Entry 1YF6 (X-ray diffraction, 2.25 A resolution); this record covers chains L and M of the 3 polymer chains in the assembly.

# Chain L
Name: Reaction center protein L chain
Organism: Rhodobacter sphaeroides
UniProt: P02954 (RCEL_RHOSH); residues 1-281 here = UniProt positions 1-281
Amino-acid sequence (281 residues; row label = number of the first residue in the row):
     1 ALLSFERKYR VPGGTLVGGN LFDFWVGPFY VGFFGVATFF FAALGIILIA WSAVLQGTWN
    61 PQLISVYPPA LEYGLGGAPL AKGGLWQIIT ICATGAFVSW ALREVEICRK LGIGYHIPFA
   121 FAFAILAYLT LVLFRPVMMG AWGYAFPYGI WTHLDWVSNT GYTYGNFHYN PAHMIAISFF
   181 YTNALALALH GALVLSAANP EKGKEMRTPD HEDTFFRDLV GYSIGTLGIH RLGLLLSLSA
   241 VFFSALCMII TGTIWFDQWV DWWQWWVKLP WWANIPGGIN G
Construct notes: engineered mutation Tyr181 (Phe in P02954)
Ion coordination: bacteriochlorophyll a Mg site 1 near His153 (its only coordinating residue here); bacteriochlorophyll a Mg site 2 near His173 (its only coordinating residue here); Fe2+: His190, His230 (shared with His219(M), Glu234(M), His266(M) of chain M)
Small-molecule neighbours:
  - bacteriochlorophyll a (BCL), molecule 1: Thr38, Phe41, Ala42, Gly45, Ile49, Ile89, Cys92, Ala93, Ala96, Phe97, Trp100, Glu104, Ile117, Ala120, Phe121, Phe123, Ala124, Tyr128, Phe146, Tyr148, Gly149, Ile150, His153, Phe180, Ser237, Leu238, Val241
  - bacteriochlorophyll a (BCL), molecule 2: Ile46, Ile49, Tyr128, Leu131, Phe146, Ile150, Trp151, His153, Leu154, Trp156, Val157
  - bacteriochlorophyll a (BCL), molecule 3: Phe97, Phe121, Ala124, Ile125, Ala127, Tyr128, Leu131, Trp156, Val157, Ser158, Thr160, Gly161, Tyr162, Asn166, Phe167, His168, His173, Ala176, Ile177, Phe180, Tyr181, Val241, Ser244, Ala245, Cys247, Met248
  - bacteriochlorophyll a (BCL), molecule 4: Val157, Tyr162, His168, Tyr181
  - bacteriochlorophyll a (BCL), molecule 5: His168, His173, Met174, Ile177, Ser178, Tyr181, Thr182, Leu185
  - bacteriopheophytin a (BPH): Tyr181, Ala184, Leu185, Ala188, Leu189, Phe216, Leu219, Val220
  - heptane-1,2,3-triol (HTO): Ala101, Leu102, Val105, Tyr115, Pro118, Phe119, Ala122
  - ubiquinone-10 (U10), molecule 1: Ala186, Leu189, His190, Leu193, Phe216, Tyr222, Ser223, Ile224, Gly225, Ile229, Leu232
  - ubiquinone-10 (U10), molecule 2: Trp262, Trp263, Trp265, Trp266

# Chain M
Name: Reaction center protein M chain
Organism: Rhodobacter sphaeroides
UniProt: P02953 (RCEM_RHOSH); residue numbers follow UniProt; this construct covers 1-307
Amino-acid sequence (307 residues; numbered 1 to 307; the number before each row is that of its first residue):
     1 AEYQNIFSQV QVRGPADLGM TEDVNLANRS GVGPFSTLLG WFGNAQLGPI YLGSLGVLSL
    61 FSGLMWFFTI GIWFWYQAGW NPAVFLRDLF FFSLEPPAPE YGLSFAAPLK EGGLWLIASF
   121 FMFVAVWSWW GRTYLRAQAL GMGKHTAWAF LSAIWLWMVL GFIRPILMGS WSEAVPYGIF
   181 SHLDWTNNFS LVHGNLFYNP FHDLSIAFLF GSAHLFAMHG ATILAVSRFG GERELEQIAD
   241 RGTAAERAAL FWRWTMGFNW TMEGIHRWAI WMAVLVTLTG GIGILLSGTV VDNWYVWGQN
   301 HGMAPLN
Disordered / not traced: 302-307
Construct notes: engineered mutation Asp203 (Gly in P02953), Phe210 (Tyr in P02953), His214 (Leu in P02953), Trp260 (Ala in P02953)
Ion coordination: bacteriochlorophyll a Mg site 1 near His182 (its only coordinating residue here); bacteriochlorophyll a Mg site 2 near His202 (its only coordinating residue here); bacteriochlorophyll a Mg site 3 near His214 (its only coordinating residue here); Fe2+: His219, Glu234, His266 (shared with His190(L), His230(L) of chain L)
Small-molecule neighbours:
  - bacteriochlorophyll a (BCL), molecule 1: Trp66, Met122, Val126, Phe150, Ala153, Ile154, Leu156, Trp157, Leu160, Trp185, Thr186, Asn187, Phe189, Ser190, Asn195, Leu196, Phe197, His202, Ser205, Ile206, Leu209, Phe210, Val276, Thr277, Gly280, Gly281, Ile284
  - bacteriochlorophyll a (BCL), molecule 2: Phe67, Leu89, Phe90, Met122, Trp157, Leu160, Val175, Ile179, His182, Leu183, Trp185, Thr186
  - bacteriochlorophyll a (BCL), molecule 3: Thr186, Phe197, Leu209, Phe210, Met256
  - bacteriochlorophyll a (BCL), molecule 4: Phe197, Asp203, Ile206, Ala207, Phe210, Gly211, His214, Met272
  - bacteriochlorophyll a (BCL), molecule 5: Phe210, Ala213, His214, Ala217, Met218, Trp252, Thr255, Met256, Phe258
  - bacteriopheophytin a (BPH): Ser59, Leu60, Gly63, Leu64, Ala125, Val126, Trp129, Thr133, Thr146, Ala149, Phe150, Ala153, Ala273, Val274, Thr277
  - spheroidene (SPO): Trp66, Phe67, Phe68, Ile70, Gly71, Phe74, Trp75, Phe85, Leu89, Phe105, Trp115, Leu116, Ser119, Phe120, Met122, Phe123, Trp157, Met158, Leu160, Gly161, Phe162, Trp171, Val175, Pro176, Tyr177, Gly178, Ile179, His182
  - ubiquinone-10 (U10), molecule 1: Leu86, Leu89, Phe90
  - ubiquinone-10 (U10), molecule 2: Leu215, Met218, Phe258, Asn259, Trp260, Ile265, Trp268, Met272

# Chain L / chain M interface
Residue-residue contacts (206; chain L residue first):
  Ala1(L) - Arg253(M)  hydrogen bond (backbone-side chain)
  Leu3(L) - Leu250(M)  hydrophobic
  Leu3(L) - Arg253(M)
  Phe5(L) - Arg241(M)
  Phe5(L) - Glu246(M)
  Glu6(L) - Leu250(M)
  Glu6(L) - Arg253(M)  salt bridge
  Glu6(L) - Trp254(M)  hydrogen bond
  Lys8(L) - Glu246(M)  salt bridge
  Tyr9(L) - Thr243(M)  hydrogen bond
  Tyr9(L) - Glu246(M)  hydrogen bond
  Tyr9(L) - Arg247(M)
  Tyr9(L) - Leu250(M)  hydrophobic
  Tyr9(L) - Trp254(M)
  Arg10(L) - Trp254(M)
  Trp25(L) - Trp254(M)
  Pro28(L) - Arg253(M)
  Pro28(L) - Trp254(M)
  Phe29(L) - Trp254(M)
  Phe29(L) - Met256(M)
  Phe29(L) - Gly257(M)
  Tyr30(L) - Trp254(M)  hydrogen bond (backbone-backbone)
  Trp100(L) - Thr255(M)
  Trp100(L) - Met256(M)  hydrophobic
  Arg103(L) - Trp254(M)  hydrogen bond (side chain-backbone)
  Arg103(L) - Thr255(M)  hydrogen bond (side chain-backbone)
  Glu104(L) - Phe251(M)
  Glu104(L) - Thr255(M)
  Ile107(L) - Phe251(M)  hydrophobic
  Ile107(L) - Thr255(M)
  Cys108(L) - Phe251(M)  hydrophobic
  Lys110(L) - Trp254(M)
  Leu111(L) - Arg247(M)  hydrogen bond (backbone-side chain)
  Leu111(L) - Phe251(M)
  Leu111(L) - Trp254(M)  hydrophobic
  Gly112(L) - Arg228(M)  hydrogen bond (backbone-side chain)
  Gly112(L) - Phe229(M)
  Ile113(L) - Ala225(M)
  Ile113(L) - Val226(M)  hydrophobic
  Ile113(L) - Arg228(M)
  Ile113(L) - Phe229(M)  hydrophobic
  Ile113(L) - Phe251(M)  hydrophobic
  Gly114(L) - Ala225(M)  hydrogen bond (backbone-backbone)
  Gly114(L) - Arg228(M)
  His116(L) - Gln4(M)  hydrogen bond (side chain-backbone)
  His116(L) - Ala221(M)
  His116(L) - Leu224(M)
  His116(L) - Ala225(M)
  Ile117(L) - Ala221(M)
  Ile117(L) - Thr222(M)
  Ile117(L) - Phe251(M)  hydrophobic
  Ile117(L) - Trp252(M)  hydrophobic
  Trp151(L) - Phe197(M)
  Trp151(L) - Asp203(M)
  Leu154(L) - Asp203(M)
  Tyr162(L) - Asn187(M)  hydrogen bond
  Tyr162(L) - Leu191(M)
  Asn166(L) - Leu183(M)
  Asn166(L) - Asn187(M)
  His168(L) - Leu183(M)  hydrogen bond (side chain-backbone)
  His168(L) - Thr186(M)
  Tyr169(L) - Phe180(M)
  Tyr169(L) - Asp184(M)  hydrogen bond
  Met174(L) - Leu183(M)  hydrophobic
  Phe180(L) - Leu209(M)
  Phe180(L) - Ala213(M)  hydrophobic
  Asn183(L) - Ser212(M)  hydrogen bond (side chain-backbone)
  Asn183(L) - Ala213(M)
  Asn183(L) - Phe216(M)
  Ala184(L) - Ala273(M)
  Ala186(L) - Phe216(M)
  Leu187(L) - Ser212(M)
  Leu187(L) - Phe216(M)
  Leu187(L) - Ala269(M)  hydrophobic
  Ala188(L) - Ala273(M)  hydrophobic
  His190(L) - His219(M)  hydrogen bond
  His190(L) - Glu234(M)  salt bridge
  His190(L) - His266(M)  hydrogen bond
  Gly191(L) - His266(M)
  Ala192(L) - His145(M)
  Ala192(L) - Thr146(M)
  Ala192(L) - Ile270(M)  hydrophobic
  Val194(L) - Glu234(M)
  Val194(L) - Leu235(M)
  Val194(L) - His266(M)
  Leu195(L) - His145(M)
  Leu195(L) - Glu263(M)
  Leu195(L) - His266(M)
  Leu195(L) - Arg267(M)
  Leu195(L) - Ile270(M)  hydrophobic
  Ser196(L) - Met142(M)
  Ser196(L) - Gly143(M)  hydrogen bond (backbone-backbone)
  Ser196(L) - His145(M)
  Ala197(L) - Met142(M)  hydrophobic
  Ala197(L) - Leu235(M)  hydrophobic
  Ala198(L) - Leu235(M)  hydrophobic
  Asn199(L) - Gly143(M)
  Asn199(L) - His145(M)
  Asn199(L) - Glu263(M)  hydrogen bond
  Asn199(L) - Arg267(M)  hydrogen bond
  Pro200(L) - Gly141(M)
  Pro200(L) - Gly143(M)
  Glu201(L) - Gln138(M)
  Glu201(L) - Gly141(M)  hydrogen bond (backbone-backbone)
  Glu201(L) - Met142(M)
  Glu201(L) - Lys144(M)  salt bridge
  Lys204(L) - Gly141(M)
  Met206(L) - Leu235(M)
  Met206(L) - Ala239(M)  hydrophobic
  Arg207(L) - Glu22(M)  salt bridge
  Arg207(L) - Leu140(M)  hydrogen bond (side chain-backbone)
  Arg207(L) - Gly141(M)
  Arg207(L) - Met142(M)
  Arg207(L) - Leu235(M)
  Thr208(L) - Leu235(M)
  Pro209(L) - Leu235(M)
  Asp210(L) - Met20(M)
  His211(L) - Met20(M)
  His211(L) - Glu22(M)  salt bridge
  His211(L) - Met142(M)
  Glu212(L) - Leu235(M)
  Asp213(L) - Asn44(M)
  Thr214(L) - Gly19(M)
  Thr214(L) - Met20(M)  hydrogen bond (side chain-backbone)
  Thr214(L) - Arg29(M)
  Thr214(L) - Leu140(M)
  Phe215(L) - Thr133(M)
  Phe215(L) - Arg136(M)
  Phe215(L) - Ala137(M)
  Phe215(L) - Leu140(M)  hydrophobic
  Phe215(L) - Met142(M)  hydrophobic
  Phe215(L) - Thr146(M)
  Arg217(L) - Asp17(M)
  Arg217(L) - Asn44(M)
  Arg217(L) - Gln46(M)
  Arg217(L) - Gly48(M)
  Arg217(L) - Pro49(M)
  Arg217(L) - Ile50(M)
  Asp218(L) - Arg29(M)  salt bridge
  Asp218(L) - Ile50(M)
  Asp218(L) - Tyr51(M)  hydrogen bond (backbone-backbone)
  Asp218(L) - Arg132(M)  hydrogen bond (backbone-side chain)
  Leu219(L) - Trp129(M)
  Leu219(L) - Arg132(M)  hydrogen bond (backbone-side chain)
  Leu219(L) - Thr133(M)
  Val220(L) - Ile50(M)
  Gly221(L) - Leu47(M)
  Gly221(L) - Gly48(M)  hydrogen bond (backbone-backbone)
  Gly221(L) - Pro49(M)
  Gly221(L) - Ile50(M)
  Tyr222(L) - Leu39(M)  hydrophobic
  Tyr222(L) - Asn44(M)  hydrogen bond (side chain-backbone)
  Tyr222(L) - Gln46(M)
  Ser223(L) - Asn44(M)  hydrogen bond (backbone-side chain)
  Ile224(L) - Gly43(M)
  Ile224(L) - Asn44(M)  hydrogen bond (backbone-backbone)
  Gly225(L) - Asn44(M)
  Thr226(L) - Glu232(M)
  Leu227(L) - Asn5(M)
  Leu227(L) - Leu224(M)  hydrophobic
  Gly228(L) - Phe42(M)
  Ile229(L) - Phe216(M)
  His230(L) - His219(M)  hydrogen bond
  His230(L) - Gly220(M)
  His230(L) - Ile223(M)
  His230(L) - Glu234(M)  salt bridge
  Arg231(L) - Tyr3(M)
  Arg231(L) - Asn5(M)  hydrogen bond (side chain-backbone)
  Arg231(L) - Ile6(M)  hydrogen bond (side chain-backbone)
  Arg231(L) - Phe7(M)
  Arg231(L) - Ser8(M)  hydrogen bond
  Arg231(L) - Trp41(M)  hydrogen bond (side chain-backbone)
  Arg231(L) - Phe42(M)  hydrogen bond (side chain-backbone)
  Arg231(L) - Leu224(M)
  Leu232(L) - Phe42(M)
  Gly233(L) - Phe216(M)
  Leu234(L) - Ala217(M)
  Leu234(L) - Leu224(M)  hydrophobic
  Ser237(L) - Ala213(M)  hydrogen bond (side chain-backbone)
  Ser237(L) - Ala217(M)
  Trp263(L) - Phe180(M)  hydrophobic
  Trp266(L) - Leu86(M)  hydrogen bond (side chain-backbone)
  Trp266(L) - Arg87(M)  hydrogen bond (side chain-backbone)
  Val267(L) - Arg87(M)
  Val267(L) - Phe91(M)  hydrophobic
  Trp272(L) - Ala83(M)
  Trp272(L) - Leu86(M)  hydrophobic
  Trp272(L) - Arg87(M)  hydrogen bond (backbone-side chain)
  Ala273(L) - Arg87(M)
  Ile275(L) - Asn81(M)
  Ile275(L) - Ala83(M)  hydrophobic
  Ile275(L) - Val84(M)  hydrophobic
  Ile275(L) - Arg87(M)  hydrogen bond (backbone-side chain)
  Pro276(L) - Val84(M)
  Gly277(L) - Val84(M)
  Gly277(L) - Arg87(M)  hydrogen bond (backbone-side chain)
  Gly278(L) - Gln77(M)  hydrogen bond (backbone-backbone)
  Gly278(L) - Val84(M)
  Gly278(L) - Asp88(M)
  Ile279(L) - Asp88(M)  hydrogen bond (backbone-side chain)
  Ile279(L) - Phe91(M)  hydrophobic
  Ile279(L) - Phe92(M)  hydrophobic
  Asn280(L) - Arg87(M)
  Asn280(L) - Asp88(M)  hydrogen bond
  Asn280(L) - Phe91(M)
  Gly281(L) - Arg87(M)
Interface residues without a listed pair, chain L (98 interface residues in all): Leu2, Ala120, Asp155, Val157, Ser158, Tyr181, Leu189, Leu193, Leu235
Interface residues without a listed pair, chain M (100 interface residues in all): Val24, Ala78, Phe90, Ala149, Asn195, Tyr198, Leu215, Arg233, Ile238, Ala249, Met272

# Overview
98 residues of chain L face 100 of chain M across their interface, with 45 hydrogen bonds and 8 salt bridges.
Polar pairs include Glu6(L)-Arg253(M), Lys8(L)-Glu246(M) and His190(L)-Glu234(M).
Chain L is Reaction center protein L chain and chain M is Reaction center protein M chain, both from
Rhodobacter sphaeroides; the structure, Structure of a quintuple mutant of photosynthetic reaction center from
rhodobacter sphaeroides, was determined by X-ray diffraction.
